PDB entry 3J23 | electron microscopy, 9.20 A resolution (very low resolution: no residue pairs are listed; an interface is given only as per-side residue counts) | chains B and C of the 3 polymer chains in the assembly

Chain B:
Protein: capsid protein VP0
From: Human enterovirus 71
UniProtKB: B2ZUN0 (B2ZUN0_9ENTO); residues 13-249 here correspond to UniProt positions 82-318 (UniProt number = residue number + 69)
Amino-acid sequence (237 residues; numbered 13 to 249; the number before each row is that of its first residue):
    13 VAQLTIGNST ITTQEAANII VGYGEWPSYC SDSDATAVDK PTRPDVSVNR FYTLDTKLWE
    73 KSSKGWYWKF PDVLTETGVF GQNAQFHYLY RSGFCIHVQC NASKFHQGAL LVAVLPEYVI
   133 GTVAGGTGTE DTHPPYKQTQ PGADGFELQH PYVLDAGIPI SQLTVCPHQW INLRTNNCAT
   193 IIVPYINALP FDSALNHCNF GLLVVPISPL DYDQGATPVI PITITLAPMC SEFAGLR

Chain C:
Protein: capsid protein VP3
From: Human enterovirus 71
UniProtKB: B2ZUN0 (B2ZUN0_9ENTO); residues 1-239 here correspond to UniProt positions 324-562 (UniProt number = residue number + 323)
Amino-acid sequence (239 residues; row label = number of the first residue in the row):
     1 GFPTELKPGT NQFLTTDDGV SAPILPNFHP TPCIHIPGEV RNLLELCQVE TILEVNNVPT
    61 NATSLMERLR FPVSAQAGKG ELCAVFRADP GRNGPWQSTL LGQLCGYYTQ WSGSLEVTFM
   121 FTGSFMATGK MLIAYTPPGG PLPKDRATAM LGTHVIWDFG LQSSVTLVIP WISNTHYRAH
   181 ARDGVFDYYT TGLVSIWYQT NYVVPIGAPN TAYIIALAAA QKNFTMKLCK DASDILQTG

Chain B / chain C interface:
At this resolution (9 A) residue pairs are not listed: 32 residues of chain B and 41 of chain C lie at the interface.

Summary:
The interface between chain B and chain C involves 32 residues on one side and 41 on the other.
Here chain B is capsid protein VP0 and chain C is capsid protein VP3, both from Human enterovirus 71. Entry
3J23 (The Enterovirus 71 empty capsid) was determined by electron microscopy together with 3J22 from the same
study.
